6RAD - chain A; structure by X-ray diffraction, 2.80 A resolution.

# Chain A
Name: Secretory apparatus ATP synthase (Associated with virulence)
Organism: Salmonella typhimurium (strain SL1344)
UniProtKB: A0A0H3NGZ8 (A0A0H3NGZ8_SALTS); numbering as in UniProt (aligned over 80-431)
Amino-acid sequence (363 residues; numbered 79 to 441; the number before each row is that of its first residue):
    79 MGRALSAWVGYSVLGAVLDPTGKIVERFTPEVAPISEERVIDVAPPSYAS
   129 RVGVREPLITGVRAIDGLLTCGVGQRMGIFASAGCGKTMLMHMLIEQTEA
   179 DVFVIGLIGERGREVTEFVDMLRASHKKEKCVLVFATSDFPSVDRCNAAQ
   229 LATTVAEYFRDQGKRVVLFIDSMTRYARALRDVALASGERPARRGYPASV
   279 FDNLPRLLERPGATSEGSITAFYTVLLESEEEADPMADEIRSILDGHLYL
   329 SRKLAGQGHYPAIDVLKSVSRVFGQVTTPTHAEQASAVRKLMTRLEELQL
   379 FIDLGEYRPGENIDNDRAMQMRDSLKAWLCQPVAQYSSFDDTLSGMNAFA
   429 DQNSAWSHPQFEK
Not modelled in the structure: 79-80, 379-390, 434-441
Differences from the reference sequence: initiating methionine (79); expression tag (432-441)
Small-molecule neighbours: ADP (adenosine-5'-diphosphate): Ser-160, Ala-161, Gly-162, Cys-163, Gly-164, Lys-165, Thr-166, Met-167, Tyr-338
What the authors report for this chain:
  - binding site for ADP: Gly-164, Thr-166, Met-167, Tyr-338, Val-411
  - conformationally variable residues (loop rearrangement, order/disorder transition): Leu-304 to Ser-320, Lys-368 to Arg-400

# Overview
Ligands of chain A: ADP. From the paper: a binding site for ADP at Gly-164, Thr-166 and Met-167 among others;
conformational variability at Leu-304 and Lys-368.
Chain A is Secretory apparatus ATP synthase (Associated with virulence) (Salmonella typhimurium (strain
SL1344)); the structure, Salmonella ATPase InvC with ADP, was determined by X-ray diffraction together with
6RAE and 6SDX from the same study.
